4QIC - chains A and D of the 4 polymer chains in the assembly; structure by X-ray diffraction, 2.05 A resolution.

Chain A:
Name: Sensory transduction regulatory protein, Anti-anti-sigma factor PhyR
Source organism: Bartonella quintana
Reference sequence: Q6G0Z8 (Q6G0Z8_BARQU); residues 1-264 here = UniProt positions 1-264
Amino-acid sequence (276 residues; row label = number of the first residue in the row):
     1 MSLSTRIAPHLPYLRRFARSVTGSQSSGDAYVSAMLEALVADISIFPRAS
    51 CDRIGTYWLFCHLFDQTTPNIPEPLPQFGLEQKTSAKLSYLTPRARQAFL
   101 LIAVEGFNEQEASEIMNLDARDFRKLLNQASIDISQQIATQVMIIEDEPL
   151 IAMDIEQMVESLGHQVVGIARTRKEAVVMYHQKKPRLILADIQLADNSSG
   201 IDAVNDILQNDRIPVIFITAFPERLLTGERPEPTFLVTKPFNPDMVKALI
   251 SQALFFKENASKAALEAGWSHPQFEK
Unresolved in the structure: 1, 67-80, 259-276
Sequence notes: conflict Val40 (Ile in Q6G0Z8), Cys51 (Ser in Q6G0Z8); expression tag (265-276)

Chain D:
Name: Anti-sigma factor NepR
Source organism: Bartonella quintana
Reference sequence: Q6G0Y8 (Q6G0Y8_BARQU); residues 1-67 here = UniProt positions 1-67
Amino-acid sequence (81 residues; numbered -13 to 67; the number before each row is that of its first residue; numbers below 1 keep their minus sign (Met-13 is residue -13)):
   -13 MGSSHHHHHHSQDPMNDCDEKNLTNHFTFGDDLLGVNSEIARKLRQFYLE
    37 IQEEALPARLLELLERLEQAERFGLNNAEKV
Unresolved in the structure: -13 to 10, 65-67
Sequence notes: expression tag (-13 to 0)

Interface between chain A and chain D:
Contacting residue pairs (15; chain A residue first):
  Ser2(A) with Glu54(D), hydrogen bond
  Thr5(A) with Glu54(D)
  Pro9(A) with Leu42(D), hydrophobic
  Tyr13(A) with Glu40(D)
  Arg53(A) with Glu40(D), salt bridge
  Glu105(A) with Glu40(D)
  Gly106(A) with Glu40(D)
  Ala248(A) with Val22(D); Ser24(D); Glu25(D)
  Ser251(A) with Val22(D); Ile26(D)
  Gln252(A) with Ile26(D)
  Phe255(A) with Ile26(D), hydrophobic
  Phe256(A) with Lys29(D)
Other interface residues (no listed pair), chain A (15 interface residues in all): His10, Arg16, Lys247
Other interface residues (no listed pair), chain D (15 interface residues in all): Asn23, Leu30, Leu35, Gln38, Glu39, Ala41, Leu50

Overview:
Chain A and chain D each contribute 15 residues to their interface; the contacts include 1 hydrogen bond and 1
salt bridge. Polar pairs include Arg53(A)-Glu40(D) and Ser2(A)-Glu54(D).
Chain A is Sensory transduction regulatory protein, Anti-anti-sigma factor PhyR and chain D is Anti-sigma
factor NepR, both from Bartonella quintana; the structure, Co-Crystal Structure of Anti-anti-sigma factor PhyR
complexed with Anti-sigma factor NepR from Bartonella quintana, was determined by X-ray diffraction.
